PDB entry 2VQL | X-ray diffraction, 3.16 A resolution | chain A

Chain A:
Protein: Uncharacterized protein CGL0972
Source organism: Corynebacterium glutamicum
Reference sequence: Q8NRS3 (Q8NRS3_CORGL); residues 1-99 here correspond to UniProt positions 28-126 (UniProt number = residue number + 27)
Amino-acid sequence (99 residues; numbered 1 to 99; the number before each row is that of its first residue):
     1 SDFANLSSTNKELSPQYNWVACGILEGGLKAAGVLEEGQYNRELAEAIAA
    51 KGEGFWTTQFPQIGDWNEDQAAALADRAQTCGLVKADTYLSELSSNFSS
Unresolved in the structure: 1-12, 89-99
Disulfides: Cys22-Cys81
Ion coordination: Zn2+ site 1: Glu26 (together with cacodylate ion) (shared with 1 residue of chain D); Zn2+ site 2: Glu37 (together with cacodylate ion) (shared with 1 residue of chain D); Zn2+ site 3: Glu46 (shared with 2 residues of chain B); Zn2+ site 4: Asp65, Asp69 (shared with 1 residue of chain B); Zn2+ site 5: Glu68 (shared with 1 residue of chain B)

Overview:
The Zn2+ site 4 is built by Asp65 and Asp69.
Chain A is Uncharacterized protein CGL0972 (Corynebacterium glutamicum); the structure, Crystal structure of
PorB from Corynebacterium glutamicum (crystal form III), was determined by X-ray diffraction, deposited
together with 2VQG, 2VQH and 2VQK.
